6VOF - chains A and D of the 26 polymer chains in the assembly; structure by electron microscopy, 4.51 A resolution (low resolution: residue-level contacts below are approximate; hydrogen-bond / salt-bridge calls are withheld).

Chain A:
Molecule: ATP synthase subunit alpha, chloroplastic
From: Spinacia oleracea
Notes: EC 7.1.2.2
Reference sequence: P06450 (ATPA_SPIOL); numbering as in UniProt (aligned over 1-507)
Sequence (507 residues; row label = number of the first residue in the row):
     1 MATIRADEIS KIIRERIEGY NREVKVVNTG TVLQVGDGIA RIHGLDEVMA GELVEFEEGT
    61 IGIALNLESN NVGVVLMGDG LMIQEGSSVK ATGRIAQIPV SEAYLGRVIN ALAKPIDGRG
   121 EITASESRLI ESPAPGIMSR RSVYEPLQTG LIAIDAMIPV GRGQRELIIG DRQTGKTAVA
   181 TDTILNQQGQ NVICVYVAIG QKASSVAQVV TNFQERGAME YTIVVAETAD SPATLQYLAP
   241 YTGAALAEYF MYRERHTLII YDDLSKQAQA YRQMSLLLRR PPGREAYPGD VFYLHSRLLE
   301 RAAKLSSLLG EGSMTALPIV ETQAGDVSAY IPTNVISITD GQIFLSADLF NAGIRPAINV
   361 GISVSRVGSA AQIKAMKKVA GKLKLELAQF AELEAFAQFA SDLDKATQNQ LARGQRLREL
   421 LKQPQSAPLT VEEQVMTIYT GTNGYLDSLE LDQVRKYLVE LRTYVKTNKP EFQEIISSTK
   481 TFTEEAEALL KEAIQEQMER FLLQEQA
Not modelled in the structure: 1-7, 504-507
UniProt features mapped onto this chain:
  - binding site (ATP): Gly170 to Thr177
  - site: Ser363 (Required for activity)
Small-molecule neighbours:
  - ATP (adenosine-5'-triphosphate), molecule 1: Asp171, Arg172, Gln173, Thr174, Gly175, Lys176, Thr177, Ala178, Glu321, Phe350, Arg355, Pro356, Gln423, Pro424, Gln425
  - ATP, molecule 2: Val364, Ser365, Arg366

Chain D:
Molecule: ATP synthase subunit beta, chloroplastic
From: Spinacia oleracea
Notes: EC 7.1.2.2
Reference sequence: P00825 (ATPB_SPIOL); residue numbers follow UniProt; this construct covers 1-498
Sequence (498 residues; numbered 1 to 498; the number before each row is that of its first residue):
     1 MRINPTTSDP GVSTLEKKNL GRIAQIIGPV LDVAFPPGKM PNIYNALIVK GRDTAGQPMN
    61 VTCEVQQLLG NNRVRAVAMS ATDGLTRGME VIDTGAPLSV PVGGATLGRI FNVLGEPVDN
   121 LGPVDTRTTS PIHRSAPAFT QLDTKLSIFE TGIKVVDLLA PYRRGGKIGL FGGAGVGKTV
   181 LIMELINNIA KAHGGVSVFG GVGERTREGN DLYMEMKESG VINEQNIAES KVALVYGQMN
   241 EPPGARMRVG LTALTMAEYF RDVNEQDVLL FIDNIFRFVQ AGSEVSALLG RMPSAVGYQP
   301 TLSTEMGSLQ ERITSTKEGS ITSIQAVYVP ADDLTDPAPA TTFAHLDATT VLSRGLAAKG
   361 IYPAVDPLDS TSTMLQPRIV GEEHYEIAQR VKETLQRYKE LQDIIAILGL DELSEEDRLT
   421 VARARKIERF LSQPFFVAEV FTGSPGKYVG LAETIRGFQL ILSGELDSLP EQAFYLVGNI
   481 DEATAKAMNL EMESKLKK
Not modelled in the structure: 1-18, 497-498
UniProt features mapped onto this chain:
  - binding site (ATP): Gly172 to Thr179

How chain A and chain D interact:
Pairs across the interface (62; chain A residue first):
  Gln34(A) - Leu68(D)
  Gln34(A) - Leu69(D)
  Gln34(A) - Gly70(D)
  Val35(A) - Leu68(D)
  Asp37(A) - Gln67(D)
  Asp37(A) - Arg291(D)
  Arg41(A) - Leu69(D)
  Leu81(A) - Asn42(D)
  Met82(A) - Asn42(D)
  Gln84(A) - Gly38(D)
  Gln84(A) - Met40(D)
  Glu85(A) - Leu68(D)
  Val108(A) - Phe139(D)
  Ile116(A) - Phe139(D)
  Asp117(A) - Phe139(D)
  Arg172(A) - Phe343(D)
  Arg172(A) - Ala344(D)
  Arg172(A) - His345(D)
  Arg172(A) - Leu346(D)
  Arg172(A) - Thr373(D)
  Gln173(A) - Thr373(D)
  Lys202(A) - Gln310(D)
  Lys202(A) - Glu311(D)
  Lys202(A) - Ala344(D)
  Lys202(A) - His345(D)
  Ala203(A) - Glu311(D)
  Ser204(A) - Arg163(D)
  Ser204(A) - Glu311(D)
  Ser204(A) - Thr314(D)
  Ala207(A) - Leu142(D)
  Ala207(A) - Thr144(D)
  Gln208(A) - Thr144(D)
  Gln208(A) - Leu146(D)
  Gln208(A) - Arg163(D)
  Thr211(A) - Thr144(D)
  Asn212(A) - Arg378(D)
  Thr228(A) - Glu311(D)
  Ala229(A) - Ser303(D)
  Ala229(A) - Thr304(D)
  Ala229(A) - Gly307(D)
  Asp230(A) - Ala136(D)
  Lys266(A) - Ser303(D)
  Arg272(A) - Ser294(D)
  Gln273(A) - Pro300(D)
  Gln273(A) - Thr301(D)
  Gln273(A) - Ser303(D)
  Gln273(A) - Thr304(D)
  Leu276(A) - Met292(D)
  Leu276(A) - Pro293(D)
  Leu276(A) - Pro300(D)
  Leu277(A) - Arg291(D)
  Leu277(A) - Thr301(D)
  Arg279(A) - Met292(D)
  Pro282(A) - Met292(D)
  Ala286(A) - Ala295(D)
  Gln323(A) - Leu334(D)
  Gln323(A) - Thr335(D)
  Arg355(A) - Tyr385(D)
  Gln425(A) - Gln376(D)
  Gln425(A) - Pro377(D)
  Gln425(A) - Arg378(D)
  Ser426(A) - Arg378(D)
Interface residues without a listed pair, chain A (44 interface residues in all): Leu33, Gly36, Arg216, Ser231, Gln269, Arg280, Pro281, Ala324, Asp326
Interface residues without a listed pair, chain D (47 interface residues in all): Lys39, Ile43, Gln66, Thr140, Gly290, Leu302, Ser308, Ala340, Asp347, Ile379

Overview:
44 residues of chain A face 47 of chain D across their interface. Chain A binds ATP. UniProt lists 8
ATP-binding residues on chain A; 8 ATP-binding residues on chain D.
Chain A is ATP synthase subunit alpha, chloroplastic and chain D is ATP synthase subunit beta, chloroplastic,
both from Spinacia oleracea; the structure, Chloroplast ATP synthase (O2, CF1FO), was determined by electron
microscopy (same publication as 6VM1, 6VM4, 6VMB, 6VMD, 6VMG, 6VOG and 8 further entries).
